PDB entry 4NSC | X-ray diffraction, 3.20 A resolution | chains C and D of the 6 polymer chains in the assembly

[Chain C (and D)]
Name: Calcium uptake protein 1, mitochondrial
Organism: Homo sapiens
Notes: chain D of this document is another copy of the same molecule, construct and numbering; everything in this record applies to it too
UniProtKB: Q9BPX6 (MICU1_HUMAN); numbering as in UniProt (aligned over 97-476)
Sequence (401 residues; numbered 76 to 476; the number before each row is that of its first residue):
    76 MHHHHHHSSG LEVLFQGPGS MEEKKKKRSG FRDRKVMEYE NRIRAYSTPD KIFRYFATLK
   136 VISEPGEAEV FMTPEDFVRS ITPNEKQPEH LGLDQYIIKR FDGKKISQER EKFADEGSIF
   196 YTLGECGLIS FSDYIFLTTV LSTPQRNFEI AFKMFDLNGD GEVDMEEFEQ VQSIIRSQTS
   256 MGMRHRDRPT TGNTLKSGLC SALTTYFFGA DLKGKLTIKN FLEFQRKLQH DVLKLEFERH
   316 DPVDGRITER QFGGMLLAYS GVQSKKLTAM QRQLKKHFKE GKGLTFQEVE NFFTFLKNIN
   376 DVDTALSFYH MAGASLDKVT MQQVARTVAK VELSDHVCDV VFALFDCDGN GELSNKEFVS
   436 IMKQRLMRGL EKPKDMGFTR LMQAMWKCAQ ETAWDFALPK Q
Disordered / not traced: 76-106, 138-142, 177-183, 261-276, 465-476 (chain D: 76-105, 139-140, 178-185, 258-275, 446-453, 468-476)
Differences from the reference sequence: expression tag (76-96)
UniProt features mapped onto this chain:
  - region: Lys99 to Lys110 (Polybasic region), Lys126 to Arg129 (K/R-ring), Arg259 to Arg263 (K/R-ring), Arg455 to Gln465 (C-helix region)
  - binding site (Ca(2+)): Asp231, Asn233, Asp235, Glu237, Glu242, Asp421, Asp423, Asn425, Glu427, Glu432
  - modified residue: Ser122 (Phosphoserine), Arg455 (Asymmetric dimethylarginine)
  - natural variant: Arg129 to Gln476 (deletion: In MPXPS), Arg129 (R129P: In MPXPS; uncertain significance), Arg185 (deletion: In MPXPS)
  - mutagenesis: Lys99 to Arg103 (Abolishes interaction with EMRE/SMDT1), Lys99 to Lys102 (Abolishes interaction with EMRE/SMDT1 while maintaining interaction with MICU2), Phe106 (F106A: Slightly decreased ability to inhibit MCU channel activity in absence of calcium), Tyr114 (Y114A: Decreased ability to inhibit MCU channel activity in absence of calcium), Arg117 (R117A: Slightly decreased ability to inhibit MCU channel activity in absence of calcium), Arg119 (R119E: Impaired interaction with MCU; R119K: Does not affect interaction with MCU), Tyr121 (Y121A: Decreased ability to inhibit MCU channel activity in absence of calcium), Lys126 to Arg129 (Abolished ability to inhibit MCU channel activity in absence of calcium; when associated with 259-E--E-263), Lys126 (K126A: Abolished ability to inhibit MCU channel activity in absence of calcium; K126E: Abolished ability to inhibit MCU in absence of calcium), Arg129 (R129A: Decreased ability to inhibit MCU channel activity in absence of calcium), Arg154 (R154K: Does not affect interaction with MCU; R154Q: Impaired interaction with MCU), Arg221 (R221A: Abolishes homooligomerization), 14 further mutagenesis entries in UniProt
Reported in the primary citation:
  - mutagenesis - R221A, R221A/D376A, D376A: abolished binding to in the absence of Ca2+
  - mutagenesis - R221A: unchanged binding to in the presence of Ca2+
  - mutagenesis - F383A/H385A: abolished binding to in the presence of Ca2+

[How chain C and chain D interact]
Contacting residue pairs (13; chain C residue first):
  Arg129(C) - Lys431(D)
  Asp169(C) - Cys422(D)
  Asp169(C) - Ser429(D)  hydrogen bond
  Asp169(C) - Lys431(D)  salt bridge
  Gln170(C) - Asp423(D)
  Met457(C) - Met457(D)  hydrophobic
  Met457(C) - Met460(D)  hydrophobic
  Met460(C) - Met457(D)  hydrophobic
  Met460(C) - Trp461(D)  hydrophobic
  Trp461(C) - Cys463(D)
  Trp461(C) - Ala464(D)  hydrophobic
  Cys463(C) - Arg117(D)  hydrogen bond
  Ala464(C) - Trp461(D)  hydrophobic
Other interface residues (no listed pair), chain C (9 interface residues in all): Lys110
Other interface residues (no listed pair), chain D (12 interface residues in all): Arg109, Tyr121

[Summary]
9 residues of chain C and 12 residues of chain D are in contact, with 2 hydrogen bonds and 1 salt bridge.
Among the polar pairs are Asp169(C)-Lys431(D), Asp169(C)-Ser429(D) and Cys463(C)-Arg117(D). From the paper:
R221A, R221A/D376A and D376A of chain C abolish binding to in the absence of Ca2+; F383A/H385A of chain C
abolish binding to in the presence of Ca2+.
Chain C and chain D are both Calcium uptake protein 1, mitochondrial (Homo sapiens); the structure, Crystal
Structure of CBARA1 in the Apo-form, was determined by X-ray diffraction, deposited together with 4NSD.
